PDB entry 7K0N | electron microscopy, 3.10 A resolution | chains B and C of the 8 polymer chains in the assembly

[Chain B]
Protein: Serine palmitoyltransferase 2
From: Homo sapiens
Notes: EC 2.3.1.50
UniProtKB: O15270 (SPTC2_HUMAN); residue numbers follow UniProt; this construct covers 1-562
Chain sequence (562 residues; numbered 1 to 562; the number before each row is that of its first residue):
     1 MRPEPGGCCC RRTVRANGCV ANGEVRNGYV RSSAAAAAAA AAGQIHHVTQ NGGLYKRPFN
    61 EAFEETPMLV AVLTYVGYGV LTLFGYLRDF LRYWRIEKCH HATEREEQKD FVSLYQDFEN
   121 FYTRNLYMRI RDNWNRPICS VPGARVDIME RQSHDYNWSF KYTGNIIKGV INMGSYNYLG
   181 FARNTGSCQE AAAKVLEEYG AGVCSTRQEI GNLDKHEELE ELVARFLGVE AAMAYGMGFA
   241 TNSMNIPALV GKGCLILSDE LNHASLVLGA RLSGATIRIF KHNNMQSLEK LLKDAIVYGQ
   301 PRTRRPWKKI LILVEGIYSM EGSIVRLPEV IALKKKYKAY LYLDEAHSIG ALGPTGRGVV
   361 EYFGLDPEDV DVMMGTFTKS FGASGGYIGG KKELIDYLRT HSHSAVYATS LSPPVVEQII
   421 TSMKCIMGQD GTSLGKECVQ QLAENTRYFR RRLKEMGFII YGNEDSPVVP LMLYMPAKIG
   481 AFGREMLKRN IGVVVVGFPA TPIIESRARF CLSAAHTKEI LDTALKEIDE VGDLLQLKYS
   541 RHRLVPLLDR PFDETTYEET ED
Not modelled in the structure: 1-52, 544-562
Modified positions: K379 ((2S)-2-amino-6-[[3-hydroxy-2-methyl-5-(phosphonooxymethyl)pyridin-4-yl]methylideneamino]hexanoic acid; LLP)
Curated features (UniProtKB/Swiss-Prot):
  - modified residue: K379 (N6-(pyridoxal phosphate)lysine)
  - natural variant: A182 (A182P: In HSAN1C), R183 (R183W: In HSAN1C), V359 (V359M: In HSAN1C loss of normal activity as measured by reduced formation of sphinganine), G382 (G382V: In HSAN1C), I504 (I504F: In HSAN1C loss of normal activity as measured by reduced formation of sphinganine)
  - mutagenesis: Y122 (Y122A: Decreased catalytic activity with L-serine and palmitoyl-CoA as substrates. Does not affect the negative regulation by OMRDL3 and ceramides), L126 (L126W: Some decrease in catalytic activity with L-serine and palmitoyl-CoA as substrates), I130 (I130W: Loss of catalytic activity with L-serine and palmitoyl-CoA as substrates), W134 (W134A: Loss of catalytic activity with L-serine and palmitoyl-CoA as substrates), Y176 (Y176A: Loss of catalytic activity with L-serine and palmitoyl-CoA as substrates), S258 (S258R: Loss of catalytic activity with L-serine and palmitoyl-CoA as substrates), R302 (R302A: Reduces the dimerization propensity with SPTLC1; reduces the dimerization propensity with SPTLC1; when associated with A-305. Does not impair enzymatic activity ...), R304 (R304A: Reduces the dimerization propensity with SPTLC1; when associated with A-302 and A-304. Does not impair enzymatic activity; when associated with A-302 and A-304), R305 (R305A: Reduces the dimerization propensity with SPTLC1; when associated with A-302 and A-304. Does not impair enzymatic activity; when associated with A-302 and A-304), M320 (M320Q: Decreased catalytic activity with L-serine and palmitoyl-CoA as substrates), T378 (T378A: Decreased catalytic activity with L-serine and palmitoyl-CoA as substrates), K379 (K379A: Loss of catalytic activity with L-serine and palmitoyl-CoA as substrates), 3 further mutagenesis entries in UniProt
What the authors report for this chain:
  - mutagenesis - R302A/R304A/R305A: unchanged catalytic activity
  - disease-associated variants - I504F: decreased binding to ORM1-like protein 3 (proposed by the authors, not directly observed)
  - disease-associated variants - I504F (proposed by the authors, not directly observed)

[Chain C]
Protein: Serine palmitoyltransferase small subunit A
From: Homo sapiens
UniProtKB: Q969W0 (SPTSA_HUMAN); residue numbers follow UniProt; this construct covers 1-71
Chain sequence (71 residues; row label = number of the first residue in the row):
     1 MAGMALARAW KQMSWFYYQY LLVTALYMLE PWERTVFNSM LVSIVGMALY TGYVFMPQHI
    61 MAILHYFEIV Q
Not modelled in the structure: 1-7, 70-71
Curated features (UniProtKB/Swiss-Prot):
  - site: M28 (Within the serine palmitoyltransferase (SPT) complex, defines the length of the acyl chain-binding pocket, determining the acyl-CoA substrate preference)
  - natural variant: T51 (T51I: In SPG90A)
  - mutagenesis: M28 (M28K: Within the serine palmitoyltransferase (SPT) complex, leads to a strong decrease in SPT catalytic activity with L-serine and palmitoyl-CoA as substrates), H59 (H59L: Impaired down-regulation of SPT complex activity by ORMDL3)

[How chain B and chain C interact]
Pairs across the interface (25):
  L73(B) - V23(C)  hydrophobic
  G77(B) - A25(C)
  V80(B) - T24(C)
  F84(B) - L29(C)  hydrophobic
  F84(B) - E33(C)
  F84(B) - F37(C)  hydrophobic
  R88(B) - W32(C)
  R88(B) - E33(C)
  L126(B) - M28(C)
  R129(B) - M28(C)
  R129(B) - L29(C)
  R129(B) - E33(C)  salt bridge
  I130(B) - M28(C)  hydrophobic
  Y156(B) - P31(C)
  P476(B) - M28(C)
  A477(B) - L22(C)
  A481(B) - L22(C)  hydrophobic
  R484(B) - Y27(C)
  E485(B) - Y18(C)
  L534(B) - W15(C)
  L534(B) - Q19(C)
  L535(B) - Q19(C)
  L535(B) - L22(C)  hydrophobic
  Q536(B) - W15(C)
  Q536(B) - Q19(C)
Other interface residues (no listed pair), chain B (22 interface residues in all): V76, L81, L87, L91, G480
Other interface residues (no listed pair), chain C (15 interface residues in all): E30

[Overview]
22 residues of chain B face 15 of chain C across their interface; the contacts include 1 salt bridge. The
salt-bridged pair is R129(B)-E33(C). From the paper: I504F of chain B reduces binding to ORM1-like protein 3;
R302A/R304A/R305A of chain B leave catalytic activity unchanged.
Here chain B is Serine palmitoyltransferase 2 and chain C is Serine palmitoyltransferase small subunit A, both
from Homo sapiens. Entry 7K0N (Human serine palmitoyltransferase complex SPTLC1/SPLTC2/ssSPTa/ORMDL3, class 2)
was determined by electron microscopy, deposited together with 7K0I, 7K0J, 7K0K, 7K0L, 7K0M, 7K0O, 7K0P and
7K0Q.
